8FSL - chains C and E of the 3 polymer chains in the assembly; structure by X-ray diffraction, 2.90 A resolution.

Chain C:
Name: VH domain
Organism: Escherichia coli
Amino-acid sequence (116 residues; row label = number of the first residue in the row):
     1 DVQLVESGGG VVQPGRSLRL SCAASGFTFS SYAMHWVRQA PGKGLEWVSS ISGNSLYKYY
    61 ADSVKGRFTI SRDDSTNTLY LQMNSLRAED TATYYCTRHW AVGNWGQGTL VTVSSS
Not modelled in the structure: 116
Cystine bridges: Cys-22/Cys-96
Modified residues: Mse-34 (selenomethionine); Mse-83 (selenomethionine)

Chain E:
Name: Mesothelin
Organism: Insect expression vector pBlueBacmsGCA1His
Reference sequence: Q13421 (MSLN_HUMAN), isoform Q13421-2; residues 300-584 here = UniProt positions 300-584
Amino-acid sequence (285 residues; each row starts with the number of its first residue):
   300 TACPSGKKAR EIDESLIFYK KWELEACVDA ALLATQMDRV NAIPFTYEQL DVLKHKLDEL
   360 YPQGYPESVI QHLGYLFLKM SPEDIRKWNV TSLETLKALL EVNKGHEMSP QVATLIDRFV
   420 KGRGQLDKDT LDTLTAFYPG YLCSLSPEEL SSVPPSSIWA VRPQDLDTCD PRQLDVLYPK
   480 ARLAFQNMNG SEYFVKIQSF LGGAPTEDLK ALSQQNVSMD LATFMKLRTD AVLPLTVAEV
   540 QKLLGPHVEG LKAEERHRPV RDWILRQRQD DLDTLGLGLQ GGIPN
Cystine bridges: Cys-442/Cys-468
UniProt features mapped onto this chain:
  - glycosylation: Asn-388 (N-linked (GlcNAc...) asparagine)

Chain C / chain E interface:
Contacting residue pairs (15; chain C residue first):
  Val-2(C) with Glu-347(E)
  Phe-27(C) with Glu-347(E)
  Tyr-32(C) with Tyr-346(E); Glu-347(E); Asp-350(E); Lys-378(E), hydrogen bond
  Tyr-57(C) with Glu-406(E), hydrogen bond
  Arg-98(C) with Tyr-346(E); Glu-347(E), salt bridge
  His-99(C) with Tyr-346(E)
  Trp-100(C) with Tyr-346(E), hydrogen bond (backbone-side chain); Leu-349(E), hydrophobic; Tyr-374(E); Leu-377(E), hydrophobic; Lys-378(E)
Interface residues without a listed pair, chain C (9 interface residues in all): Gly-26, Asn-104
Interface residues without a listed pair, chain E (10 interface residues in all): Lys-320, Thr-345
Interface features reported in the paper:
  - specific contacts: Tyr-32(C)/Lys-378(E), Trp-100(C)/Tyr-346(E) (hydrophobic contact), Leu-349(E)/Trp-100(C) (hydrophobic contact), Tyr-374(E)/Trp-100(C) (hydrophobic contact)
  - hot spots on chain E (mutagenesis) - Y346A: abolished binding to VH domain (chain C)
  - hot spots on chain E (mutagenesis) - Y374A: decreased binding to VH domain (chain C)

Overview:
The interface between chain C and chain E involves 9 residues on one side and 10 on the other; the contacts
include 3 hydrogen bonds and 1 salt bridge. Among the polar pairs are Arg-98(C)/Glu-347(E),
Tyr-32(C)/Lys-378(E) and Tyr-57(C)/Glu-406(E). The paper describes a contact between Tyr-32(C) and Lys-378(E);
hydrophobic contacts between Trp-100(C) and Tyr-346(E), Leu-349(E) and Trp-100(C) and Tyr-374(E) and
Trp-100(C). The paper reports that Y346A of chain E abolishes binding to VH domain (chain C); Y374A of chain E
reduces binding to VH domain (chain C).
Chain C is VH domain (Escherichia coli) and chain E is Mesothelin (Insect expression vector
pBlueBacmsGCA1His); the structure, Human Mesothelin bound to a neutralizing VH domain antibody, was determined
by X-ray diffraction.
